9NNF - chains A and B of the 4 polymer chains in the assembly; structure by electron microscopy, 3.80 A resolution.

# Chain A
Molecule: De-novo designed binder NY1-B04
Organism: synthetic construct
Chain sequence (145 residues; row label = number of the first residue in the row):
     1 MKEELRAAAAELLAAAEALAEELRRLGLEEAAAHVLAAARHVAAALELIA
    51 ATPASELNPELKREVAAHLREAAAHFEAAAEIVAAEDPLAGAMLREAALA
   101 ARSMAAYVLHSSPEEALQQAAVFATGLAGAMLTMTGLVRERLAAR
Unresolved in the structure: 1-2, 55-56

# Chain B
Molecule: HLA class I histocompatibility antigen, A alpha chain
Organism: Homo sapiens
Reference sequence: Q861F7 (Q861F7_HUMAN); residues 146-421 here correspond to UniProt positions 1-276 (UniProt number = residue number - 145)
Chain sequence (276 residues; row label = number of the first residue in the row):
   146 GSHSMRYFFTSVSRPGRGEPRFIAVGYVDDTQFVRFDSDAASQRMEPRAP
   196 WIEQEGPEYWDGETRKVKAHSQTHRVDLGTLRGYYNQSEAGSHTVQRMYG
   246 CDVGSDWRFLRGYHQYAYDGKDYIALKEDLRSWTAADMAAQTTKHKWEAA
   296 HVAEQLRAYLEGTCVEWLRRYLENGKETLQRTDAPKTHMTHHAVSDHEAT
   346 LRCWALSFYPAEITLTWQRDGEDQTQDTELVETRPAGDGTFQKWAAVVVP
   396 SGQEQRYTCHVQHEGLPKPLTLRWEP
Cystine bridges: Cys-246/Cys-309, Cys-348/Cys-404

# Chain A / chain B interface
Contacting residue pairs - 31 pairs, chain A then chain B:
  Pro-88(A) with Glu-311(B)
  Leu-89(A) with Glu-311(B); Arg-315(B)
  Ala-92(A) with Gly-307(B); Thr-308(B), hydrogen bond (backbone-side chain)
  Met-93(A) with Thr-308(B); Trp-312(B)
  Glu-96(A) with Tyr-304(B); Thr-308(B), hydrogen bond
  Leu-99(A) with Ala-303(B), hydrophobic
  Ala-100(A) with Gln-300(B)
  Ser-103(A) with Ala-295(B), hydrogen bond (side chain-backbone); His-296(B), hydrogen bond (side chain-backbone)
  Ala-106(A) with Ala-295(B); His-296(B)
  Gln-118(A) with Gln-217(B); Val-221(B)
  Thr-125(A) with Arg-210(B)
  Ala-128(A) with Arg-210(B)
  Gly-129(A) with Gly-207(B); Arg-210(B)
  Leu-132(A) with Glu-203(B); Arg-210(B)
  Thr-133(A) with Glu-203(B); Tyr-204(B); Gly-207(B); Trp-312(B)
  Leu-137(A) with Trp-312(B), hydrophobic; Arg-315(B)
  Arg-139(A) with Glu-203(B), salt bridge
  Glu-140(A) with Arg-315(B), salt bridge
Other interface residues (no listed pair), chain A (25 interface residues in all): Tyr-107, His-110, Glu-115, Gln-119, Val-122, Gly-126, Gly-136
Other interface residues (no listed pair), chain B (23 interface residues in all): Lys-211, Ala-214, Thr-218, Lys-291, Ala-294, Val-297, Glu-299

# In short
25 residues of chain A and 23 residues of chain B are in contact; the contacts include 4 hydrogen bonds and 2
salt bridges. Polar pairs include Arg-139(A)/Glu-203(B), Glu-140(A)/Arg-315(B) and Ala-92(A)/Thr-308(B).
Here chain A is De-novo designed binder NY1-B04 (synthetic construct) and chain B is HLA class I
histocompatibility antigen, A alpha chain (Homo sapiens). Entry 9NNF (Cryo-EM structure of a de-novo designed
binder NY1-B04 in complex with HLA-A*02:01 and NY-ESO-1-derived peptide SLLMWITQC) was determined by electron
microscopy.
